PDB entry 6PUY | electron microscopy, 2.80 A resolution | chains A and F of the 6 polymer chains in the assembly

== Chain A ==
Molecule: Chimeric Sso7d and HIV-1 integrase
Organism: Saccharolobus solfataricus (strain ATCC 35092 / DSM 1617 / JCM 11322 / P2)
UniProtKB: chimeric construct of P39476, Q76353: residues -74 to -11 from P39476 (DN7D_SACS2) positions 1-64 (UniProt number = residue number + 75); residues 1-288 from Q76353 positions 1-288 (same numbers)
Chain sequence (383 residues; each row starts with the number of its first residue; numbers below 1 keep their minus sign (Met-94 is residue -94)):
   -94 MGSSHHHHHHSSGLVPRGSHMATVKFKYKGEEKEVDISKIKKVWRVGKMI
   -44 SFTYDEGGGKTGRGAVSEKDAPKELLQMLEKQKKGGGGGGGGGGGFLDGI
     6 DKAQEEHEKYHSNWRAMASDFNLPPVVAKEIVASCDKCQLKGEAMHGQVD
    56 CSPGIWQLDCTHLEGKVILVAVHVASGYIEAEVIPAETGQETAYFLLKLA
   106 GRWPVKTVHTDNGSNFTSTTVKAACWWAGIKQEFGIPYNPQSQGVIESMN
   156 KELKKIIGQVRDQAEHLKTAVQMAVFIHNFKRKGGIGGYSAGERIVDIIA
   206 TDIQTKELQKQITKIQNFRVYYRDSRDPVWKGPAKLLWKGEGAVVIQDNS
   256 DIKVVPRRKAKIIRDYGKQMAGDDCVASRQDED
Unresolved in the structure: -94 to 0, 229-235, 269-288
Sequence notes: expression tag (-94 to -75); linker (-10 to 0)
UniProt features mapped onto this chain:
  - modified residue (N6-methyllysine): Lys-70, Lys-68, Lys-14, Lys-12, Lys-11
Metal / ion sites: Zn2+: His12, His16, Cys40, Cys43; Mg2+ site 1: Asp64, Asp116 (together with OZ1); Mg2+ site 2: Asp64, Glu152 (together with OZ1)
Small-molecule neighbours:
  - OZ1: Asp64, Cys65, Asp116, Asn117, Gly118, Pro142, Tyr143, Pro145, Gln146, Glu152, Asn155
  - OZ1 (4-amino-N-[(2,4-difluorophenyl)methyl]-1-hydroxy-6-(6-hydroxyhexyl)-2-oxo-1,2-dihydro-1,8-naphthyridine-3-carboxamide): Asp64, Cys65, Asp116, Asn117, Gly118, Pro142, Tyr143, Pro145, Gln146, Glu152
From the paper describing this entry:
  - binding site for OZ1: Asn117, Tyr143
  - binding site for viral DNA transferred strand (chain F): His67

== Chain F ==
Molecule: viral DNA transferred strand
Sequence (25 nucleotides; each row starts with the number of its first residue; numbers below 1 keep their minus sign (DA-3 is residue -3)):
    -3 AGCGTGGGCGGGAAAATCTCTAGCA
Unresolved in the structure: -3 to 4

== Interface between chain A and chain F ==
Pairs across the interface - 9 pairs, chain A then chain F:
  Thr66(A) with DA21(F), hydrogen bond to the phosphate
  Glu152(A) with DC20(F), sugar contact
  Ser153(A) with DG19(F), base contact; DC20(F), base contact
  Asn155(A) with DC20(F), phosphate contact
  Lys156(A) with DA18(F), base contact; DG19(F), base contact; DC20(F), sugar contact
  Lys159(A) with DA21(F), salt bridge to the phosphate
Also at the interface, not in a pair above, chain A (8 interface residues in all): Cys65, His67

== In short ==
Chain A and chain F form an interface of 8 and 4 residues respectively; the contacts include 1 hydrogen bond
and 1 salt bridge. Among the polar pairs are Thr66(A)-DA21(F) and Lys159(A)-DA21(F). The paper reports a
binding site for OZ1 at Asn117(A) and Tyr143(A); a binding site for viral DNA transferred strand (chain F) at
His67(A).
Here chain A is Chimeric Sso7d and HIV-1 integrase (Saccharolobus solfataricus (strain ATCC 35092 / DSM 1617 /
JCM 11322 / P2)) and chain F is viral DNA transferred strand. Entry 6PUY (Structure of HIV cleaved synaptic
complex (CSC) intasome bound with magnesium and INSTI XZ426 (compound 4d)) was determined by electron
microscopy together with 6PUT, 6PUW, 6PUZ and 6V3K from the same study.
